6CHG - chains B and E of the 7 polymer chains in the assembly; structure by X-ray diffraction, 2.98 A resolution.

Chain B:
Protein: KLLA0C10945p
From: Kluyveromyces lactis (strain ATCC 8585 / CBS 2359 / DSM 70799 / NBRC 1267 / NRRL Y-1140 / WM37)
UniProt: Q6CTQ1 (Q6CTQ1_KLULA); residue numbers follow UniProt; this construct covers 1-405
Chain sequence (405 residues; row label = number of the first residue in the row):
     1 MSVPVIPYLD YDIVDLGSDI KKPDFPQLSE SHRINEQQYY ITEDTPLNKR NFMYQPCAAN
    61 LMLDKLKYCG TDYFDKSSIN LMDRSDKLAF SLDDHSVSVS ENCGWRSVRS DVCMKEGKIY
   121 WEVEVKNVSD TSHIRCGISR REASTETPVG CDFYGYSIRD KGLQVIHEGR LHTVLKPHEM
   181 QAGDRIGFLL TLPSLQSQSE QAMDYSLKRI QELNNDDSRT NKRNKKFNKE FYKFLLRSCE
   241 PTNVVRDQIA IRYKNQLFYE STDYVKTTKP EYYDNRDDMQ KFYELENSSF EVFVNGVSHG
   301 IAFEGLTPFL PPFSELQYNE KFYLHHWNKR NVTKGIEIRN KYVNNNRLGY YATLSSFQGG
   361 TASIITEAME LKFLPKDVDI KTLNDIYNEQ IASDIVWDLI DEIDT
Disordered / not traced: 1, 216-225, 327-336, 404-405

Chain E:
Protein: KLLA0E03521p
From: Kluyveromyces lactis (strain ATCC 8585 / CBS 2359 / DSM 70799 / NBRC 1267 / NRRL Y-1140 / WM37)
UniProt: Q6CPN6 (Q6CPN6_KLULA); numbering as in UniProt (aligned over 74-134)
Chain sequence (61 residues; row label = number of the first residue in the row):
    74 DRVDPVAMIG GSTTRRYLNE HVTKHLLEGM KLIAREKPED PLRVLGQFLI DASEMNQKPS
   134 S
Disordered / not traced: 74-84, 127-134
Reported in the primary citation:
  - conformationally variable residues (side-chain flip): Arg88

Chain B / chain E interface:
Pairs across the interface (16):
  Asn243(B) - Asn92(E)
  Val244(B) - Arg88(E)  hydrogen bond (backbone-side chain)
  Lys381(B) - Arg108(E)
  Asn388(B) - Ala107(E)
  Glu389(B) - Lys104(E)  salt bridge
  Glu389(B) - Arg108(E)  salt bridge
  Ala392(B) - Met103(E)  hydrophobic
  Ala392(B) - Lys104(E)
  Ala392(B) - Ala107(E)  hydrophobic
  Val396(B) - Leu99(E)  hydrophobic
  Val396(B) - Leu100(E)  hydrophobic
  Trp397(B) - Asn92(E)
  Trp397(B) - Thr96(E)
  Trp397(B) - Leu100(E)
  Ile400(B) - Arg88(E)
  Asp401(B) - Arg88(E)  salt bridge
Interface residues without a listed pair, chain B (14 interface residues in all): Glu116, Val245, Asp385, Ser393
The authors on this interface:
  - pairs named by the authors: Asp401(B)-Arg88(E) (salt bridge)
  - interface residues, chain E: Arg88(E)

Summary:
Chain B and chain E form an interface of 14 and 9 residues respectively, with 1 hydrogen bond and 3 salt
bridges. Among the polar pairs are Glu389(B)-Lys104(E), Glu389(B)-Arg108(E) and Asp401(B)-Arg88(E). The
authors report a salt bridge between Asp401(B) and Arg88(E). The paper reports the interface residue Arg88(E);
conformational variability at Arg88(E).
Here chain B is KLLA0C10945p and chain E is KLLA0E03521p, both from Kluyveromyces lactis (strain ATCC 8585 /
CBS 2359 / DSM 70799 / NBRC 1267 / NRRL Y-1140 / WM37). Entry 6CHG (Crystal structure of the yeast COMPASS
catalytic module) was determined by X-ray diffraction.
